Entry 6X1U (X-ray diffraction, 1.64 A resolution); this record covers chains L and D of the 3 polymer chains in the assembly.

# Chain L
Name: SC39-4 Light chain
From: Oryctolagus cuniculus
Amino-acid sequence (213 residues; row label = number of the first residue in the row; a row labelled like 95A-95D holds insertion residues (95A, then the next letters in order)):
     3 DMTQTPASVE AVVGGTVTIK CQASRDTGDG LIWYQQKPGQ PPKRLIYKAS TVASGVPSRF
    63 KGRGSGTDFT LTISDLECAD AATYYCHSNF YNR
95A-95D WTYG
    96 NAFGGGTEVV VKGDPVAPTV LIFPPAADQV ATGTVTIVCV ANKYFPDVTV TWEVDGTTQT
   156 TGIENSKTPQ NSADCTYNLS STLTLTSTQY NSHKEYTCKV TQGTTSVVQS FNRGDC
Disulfides: Cys23-Cys88, Cys80-Cys170, Cys134-Cys193

# Chain D
Name: ACLYana-3-pTza peptide
Amino-acid sequence (9 residues; each row starts with the number of its first residue):
     1 AGAGXAGAG
Unresolved in the structure: 1-3, 8-9
Modified residues: UKD (3-(4-phosphono-1H-1,2,3-triazol-1-yl)-L-alanine) at position 5

# How chain L and chain D interact
Pairs across the interface (10):
  Asn91(L) - UKD_5(D)
  Phe92(L) - UKD_5(D)
  Phe92(L) - Ala6(D)
  Phe92(L) - Gly7(D)
  Tyr93(L) - UKD_5(D)  hydrogen bond (backbone-backbone)
  Asn94(L) - Gly4(D)  hydrogen bond (side chain-backbone)
  Asn94(L) - UKD_5(D)  hydrogen bond (backbone-backbone)
  Asn94(L) - Ala6(D)
  Arg95(L) - UKD_5(D)
  Arg95(L) - Ala6(D)  hydrogen bond (side chain-backbone)
From the paper, about this interface:
  - epitope / paratope residues, chain L: Arg95(L)

# Overview
5 residues of chain L and 4 residues of chain D are in contact, with 4 hydrogen bonds. Among the polar pairs
are Asn94(L)-Gly4(D), Arg95(L)-Ala6(D) and Tyr93(L)-UKD_5(D). From the paper: the epitope/paratope residue
Arg95(L).
Chain L is SC39-4 Light chain (Oryctolagus cuniculus) and chain D is ACLYana-3-pTza peptide; the structure,
Structure of pHis Fab (SC39-4) in complex with pHis mimetic peptide, was determined by X-ray diffraction (same
publication as 6X1S, 6X1T, 6X1V and 6X1W).
